Entry 8AHX (electron microscopy, 3.11 A resolution); this record covers chains A and B of the 7 polymer chains in the assembly.

== Chain A ==
Protein: Ion-translocating oxidoreductase complex subunit A
From: Azotobacter vinelandii DJ
Notes: EC 7.-.-.-
UniProtKB: C1DMA8 (C1DMA8_AZOVD); residues 1-190 here = UniProt positions 1-190
Chain sequence (190 residues; numbered 1 to 190; the number before each row is that of its first residue):
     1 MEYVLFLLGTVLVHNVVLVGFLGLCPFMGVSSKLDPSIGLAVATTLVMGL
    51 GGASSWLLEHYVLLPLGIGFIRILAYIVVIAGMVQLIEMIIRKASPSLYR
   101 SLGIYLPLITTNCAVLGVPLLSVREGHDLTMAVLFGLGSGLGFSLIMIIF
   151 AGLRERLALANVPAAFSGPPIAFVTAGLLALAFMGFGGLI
Disordered / not traced: 1
Metal / ion sites: 2Fe-2S cluster Fe: Cys25, Cys113 (shared with 2 residues of chain E)
Ligand contacts: 2Fe-2S cluster (FES): Gly23, Leu24, Cys25, Pro26, Asn112, Cys113

== Chain B ==
Protein: Ion-translocating oxidoreductase complex subunit B
From: Azotobacter vinelandii DJ
Notes: EC 7.-.-.-
UniProtKB: C1DMA7 (C1DMA7_AZOVD); residues 1-174 here = UniProt positions 1-174
Chain sequence (174 residues; each row starts with the number of its first residue):
     1 MIEATLALTVMGVLLGCGLGLAARKFAVTDENPLIKEVSDLMPGSQCGQC
    51 GFPGCGAAAVAIVEGNASVTCCPPGGVGLAEKLAAILGVPLDASQVAAPM
   101 LARVEASQCIGCTRCYRACPTDAIVGASGQVHVVLEDACTGCGKCRDACP
   151 EDCVLLIPQEQTLDTWRWDKPAAA
Disordered / not traced: 1, 27-74, 86-97
Metal / ion sites: 4Fe-4S cluster Fe site 1: Cys109, Cys112, Cys115, Cys149; 4Fe-4S cluster Fe site 2: Cys119, Cys139, Cys142, Cys145
Ligand contacts:
  - 4Fe-4S cluster (SF4), molecule 1: Ala102, Ala118, Cys119, Thr121, Ala123, Ile124, Ala138, Cys139, Thr140, Gly141, Cys142, Gly143, Lys144, Cys145, Leu156
  - 4Fe-4S cluster (SF4), molecule 2: Val104, Gln108, Cys109, Ile110, Gly111, Cys112, Thr113, Arg114, Cys115, Val133, Ala148, Cys149, Pro150, Cys153

== How chain A and chain B interact ==
Pairs across the interface (18; chain A residue first):
  Pro26(A) - Glu81(B)
  Gly29(A) - Glu81(B)
  Val30(A) - Glu81(B)
  Leu66(A) - Ala7(B)  hydrophobic
  Ile68(A) - Ala4(B)  hydrophobic
  Ile71(A) - Leu8(B)  hydrophobic
  Val78(A) - Leu15(B)  hydrophobic
  Gly82(A) - Leu15(B)
  Gln85(A) - Leu19(B)
  Leu86(A) - Leu19(B)  hydrophobic
  Leu86(A) - Ala22(B)  hydrophobic
  Met89(A) - Ala22(B)
  Met89(A) - Ala23(B)
  Ile90(A) - Phe26(B)  hydrophobic
  Lys93(A) - Lys25(B)  hydrogen bond (side chain-backbone)
  Lys93(A) - Phe26(B)
  Leu108(A) - Ala80(B)  hydrophobic
  Leu108(A) - Glu81(B)
Also at the interface, not in a pair above, chain A (17 interface residues in all): Pro36, Val79, Tyr105
Also at the interface, not in a pair above, chain B (15 interface residues in all): Glu3, Met11, Gly18, Ala84

== In short ==
The interface between chain A and chain B involves 17 residues on one side and 15 on the other; the contacts
include 1 hydrogen bond. Its one hydrogen-bonded contact is Lys93(A)-Lys25(B). Chain A binds 2Fe-2S cluster.
Ligands of chain B: 4Fe-4S cluster.
Here chain A is Ion-translocating oxidoreductase complex subunit A and chain B is Ion-translocating
oxidoreductase complex subunit B, both from Azotobacter vinelandii DJ. Entry 8AHX (Cryo-EM structure of the
nitrogen-fixation associated NADH:ferredoxin oxidoreductase RNF from Azotobacter vinelandii) was determined by
electron microscopy together with 8RB8, 8RB9, 8RBM and 8RBQ from the same study.
